PDB entry 8U9P | electron microscopy, 3.20 A resolution | chains D and E of the 7 polymer chains in the assembly

== Chain D (and E) ==
Protein: Cell division control protein 48
Organism: Saccharomyces cerevisiae
Notes: EC 3.6.4.6; chain E of this document is another copy of the same molecule, construct and numbering; everything in this record applies to it too
UniProt: P25694 (CDC48_YEAST); residue numbers follow UniProt; this construct covers 1-835
Sequence (835 residues; numbered 1 to 835; the number before each row is that of its first residue):
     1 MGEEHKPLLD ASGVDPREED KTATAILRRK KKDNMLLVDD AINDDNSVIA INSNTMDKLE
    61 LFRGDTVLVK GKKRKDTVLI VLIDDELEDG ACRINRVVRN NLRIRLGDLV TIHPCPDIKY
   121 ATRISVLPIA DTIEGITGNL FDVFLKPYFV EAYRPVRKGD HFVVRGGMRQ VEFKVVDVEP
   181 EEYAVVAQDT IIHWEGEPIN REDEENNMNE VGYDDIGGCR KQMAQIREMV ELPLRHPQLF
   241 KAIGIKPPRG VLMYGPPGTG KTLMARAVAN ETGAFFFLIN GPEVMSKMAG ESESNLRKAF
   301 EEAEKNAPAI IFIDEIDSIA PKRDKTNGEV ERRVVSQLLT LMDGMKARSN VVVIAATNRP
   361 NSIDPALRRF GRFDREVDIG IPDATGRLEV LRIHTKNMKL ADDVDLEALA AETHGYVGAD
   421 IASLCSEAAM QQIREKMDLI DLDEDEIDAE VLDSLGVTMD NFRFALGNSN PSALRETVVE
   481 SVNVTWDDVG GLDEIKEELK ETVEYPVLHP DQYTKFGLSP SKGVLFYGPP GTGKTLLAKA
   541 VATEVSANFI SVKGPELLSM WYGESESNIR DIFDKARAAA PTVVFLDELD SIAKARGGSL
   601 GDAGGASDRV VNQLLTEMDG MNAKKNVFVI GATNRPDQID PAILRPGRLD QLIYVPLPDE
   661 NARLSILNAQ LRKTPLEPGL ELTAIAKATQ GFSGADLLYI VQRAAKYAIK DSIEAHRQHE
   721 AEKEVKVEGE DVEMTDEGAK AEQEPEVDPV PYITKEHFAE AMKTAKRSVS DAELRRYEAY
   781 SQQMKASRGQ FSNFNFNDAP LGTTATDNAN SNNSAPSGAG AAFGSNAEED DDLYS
Disordered / not traced: 1-210, 440-448, 717-747, 786-835 (chain E: 1-199, 381-382, 441-448, 478-483, 657-658, 714-751, 797-835)
Ion coordination: Mg2+ site 1: Thr-262 (together with 08T); Mg2+ site 2: Thr-535 (together with 08T)
Ligand contacts:
  - 08T ([[[(2R,3S,4R,5R)-5-(6-aminopurin-9-yl)-3,4-bis(oxidanyl)oxolan-2-yl]methoxy-oxidanyl-phosphoryl]oxy-oxidanyl-phosphoryl]oxy-tris(fluoranyl)beryllium), molecule 1: Asp-215, Ile-216, Gly-217, Pro-256, Pro-257, Gly-258, Thr-259, Gly-260, Lys-261, Thr-262, Leu-263, Asn-358, Val-390, Ile-393, His-394, Gly-418, Ala-419
  - 08T, molecule 2: Asp-343, Arg-369, Phe-370, Arg-372
  - 08T, molecule 3: Asp-488, Val-489, Gly-490, Leu-492, Pro-529, Pro-530, Gly-531, Thr-532, Gly-533, Lys-534, Thr-535, Leu-536, Ile-666, Gln-670, Gly-694, Ala-695, Leu-698
  - 08T: Asp-619, Arg-645, Arg-648
Curated features (UniProtKB/Swiss-Prot):
  - binding site (ATP): Pro-257 to Leu-263, Asn-358, His-394, Gly-531 to Leu-536
  - modified residue: Ser-472 (Phosphoserine), Ser-519 (Phosphoserine), Thr-735 (Phosphothreonine), Ser-770 (Phosphoserine)
  - cross-link (Glycyl lysine isopeptide (Lys-Gly)): Lys-305 (interchain with G-Cter in ubiquitin), Lys-322 (interchain with G-Cter in ubiquitin), Lys-346 (interchain with G-Cter in ubiquitin), Lys-522 (interchain with G-Cter in ubiquitin), Lys-539 (interchain with G-Cter in ubiquitin), Lys-594 (interchain with G-Cter in ubiquitin), Lys-673 (interchain with G-Cter in ubiquitin)
  - mutagenesis: Lys-261 (K261A: Moderate reduction in growth rate; K261T: Probable loss of ATP binding. Complete loss of catalytic activity), Glu-315 (E315A: Moderate reduction in growth rate; E315D: Severe loss of catalytic activity without affecting cooperativity between the 2 ATP-binding regions. Slight reduction in growth rate ...), Asn-358 (N358A: Slight reduction in growth rate. Restores cell growth; when associated with Q-315), Arg-369 (R369A: No effect on growth rate. Restores cell growth; when associated with Q-315), Pro-471 (P471A/S: Restores cell growth; when associated with Q-315), Arg-475 (R475H: Restores cell growth; when associated with Q-315), Lys-534 (K534A/T: Severe loss of catalytic activity. Lethal), Glu-588 (E588D: Moderate reduction in growth rate; E588Q: Lethal), Arg-645 (R645A: Lethal)
What the authors report for this chain:
  - catalytic residues: Glu-315, Arg-369, Arg-372, Glu-588, Arg-645, Arg-648 (citing earlier work)

== How chain D and chain E interact ==
Residue-residue contacts (112):
  Pro-257(D) / Ala-366(E)  hydrophobic
  Pro-257(D) / Arg-369(E)
  Gly-258(D) / Arg-369(E)
  Thr-262(D) / Gly-344(E)
  Thr-262(D) / Met-345(E)
  Arg-266(D) / Gly-344(E)  hydrogen bond (side chain-backbone)
  Arg-266(D) / Met-345(E)
  Leu-278(D) / Met-345(E)  hydrophobic
  Asn-280(D) / Thr-340(E)
  Pro-282(D) / Glu-293(E)
  Pro-282(D) / Arg-297(E)  hydrogen bond (backbone-side chain)
  Pro-282(D) / Gln-337(E)
  Glu-283(D) / Arg-297(E)
  Met-285(D) / Gly-290(E)
  Met-285(D) / Glu-293(E)
  Met-285(D) / Arg-333(E)
  Ser-286(D) / Ala-289(E)
  Lys-287(D) / Ala-289(E)
  Lys-287(D) / Glu-291(E)
  Phe-312(D) / Met-345(E)  hydrophobic
  Glu-315(D) / Arg-323(E)  salt bridge
  Asp-317(D) / Arg-323(E)  salt bridge
  Ser-318(D) / Glu-329(E)
  Ser-318(D) / Arg-333(E)
  Ser-318(D) / Ser-336(E)
  Pro-321(D) / Glu-329(E)
  Asn-358(D) / Arg-323(E)
  Arg-359(D) / Arg-323(E)  hydrogen bond (side chain-backbone)
  Arg-359(D) / Asp-324(E)  salt bridge
  Arg-359(D) / Arg-332(E)
  Asn-397(D) / Gly-244(E)
  Met-398(D) / Ile-243(E)
  Met-398(D) / Ile-245(E)  hydrophobic
  Lys-399(D) / Ile-243(E)
  Ala-419(D) / Arg-369(E)
  Ala-419(D) / Phe-370(E)
  Ala-422(D) / Phe-370(E)  hydrophobic
  Ser-423(D) / Phe-370(E)
  Met-430(D) / Phe-240(E)  hydrophobic
  Met-430(D) / Arg-375(E)
  Ile-433(D) / Leu-239(E)  hydrophobic
  Arg-434(D) / Glu-228(E)  salt bridge
  Leu-452(D) / Ala-242(E)  hydrophobic
  Leu-455(D) / Leu-239(E)  hydrophobic
  Leu-455(D) / Ile-243(E)
  Arg-475(D) / Arg-368(E)  hydrogen bond (side chain-backbone)
  Arg-475(D) / Phe-373(E)
  Arg-475(D) / Glu-376(E)  salt bridge
  Glu-476(D) / Lys-322(E)  salt bridge
  Glu-476(D) / Asn-361(E)
  Glu-480(D) / Met-621(E)
  Glu-480(D) / Asn-622(E)
  Glu-480(D) / Ala-623(E)  hydrogen bond (side chain-backbone)
  Pro-530(D) / Pro-641(E)
  Pro-530(D) / Arg-645(E)
  Gly-531(D) / Arg-645(E)
  Thr-535(D) / Gly-620(E)
  Thr-535(D) / Met-621(E)
  Lys-539(D) / Gly-620(E)
  Lys-539(D) / Met-621(E)
  Ser-551(D) / Met-621(E)
  Pro-555(D) / Glu-566(E)
  Pro-555(D) / Arg-609(E)
  Pro-555(D) / Gln-613(E)
  Glu-556(D) / Arg-570(E)
  Glu-556(D) / Gln-613(E)
  Leu-558(D) / Tyr-562(E)
  Leu-558(D) / Arg-609(E)
  Ser-559(D) / Tyr-562(E)
  Met-560(D) / Tyr-562(E)  hydrogen bond (backbone-backbone)
  Met-560(D) / Glu-564(E)
  Glu-588(D) / Asn-612(E)
  Asp-590(D) / Arg-596(E)  salt bridge
  Ser-591(D) / Asn-612(E)
  Ser-599(D) / Asp-602(E)  hydrogen bond
  Gly-601(D) / Asp-602(E)
  Ala-603(D) / Asp-602(E)
  Gly-604(D) / Asp-602(E)
  Ala-606(D) / Tyr-562(E)
  Asn-634(D) / Arg-596(E)
  Arg-635(D) / Gly-597(E)  hydrogen bond (side chain-backbone)
  Lys-673(D) / Phe-516(E)
  Lys-673(D) / Gly-517(E)
  Thr-674(D) / Phe-516(E)
  Thr-674(D) / Gly-517(E)
  Thr-674(D) / Leu-518(E)
  Glu-681(D) / Phe-796(E)
  Phe-692(D) / Phe-791(E)  hydrophobic
  Ala-695(D) / Arg-645(E)
  Ala-695(D) / Pro-646(E)
  Tyr-699(D) / Pro-646(E)  hydrophobic
  Val-701(D) / Leu-518(E)  hydrophobic
  Ala-705(D) / Leu-518(E)  hydrophobic
  Lys-706(D) / Glu-498(E)  salt bridge
  Lys-706(D) / Glu-501(E)  salt bridge
  Lys-706(D) / Thr-502(E)
  Ala-708(D) / Phe-516(E)  hydrophobic
  Ile-709(D) / Tyr-505(E)  hydrophobic
  Lys-710(D) / Glu-501(E)  salt bridge
  Lys-710(D) / Tyr-505(E)
  Ile-713(D) / Tyr-505(E)  hydrophobic
  Ile-713(D) / Gln-512(E)
  Ala-759(D) / Asn-793(E)
  Ala-759(D) / Phe-794(E)
  Lys-763(D) / Arg-788(E)
  Lys-763(D) / Phe-791(E)
  Lys-763(D) / Ser-792(E)
  Thr-764(D) / Arg-788(E)
  Ala-765(D) / Arg-788(E)
  Ala-765(D) / Phe-791(E)  hydrophobic
  Lys-766(D) / Pro-646(E)
  Ser-768(D) / Pro-646(E)
Other interface residues (no listed pair), chain D (95 interface residues in all): Phe-276, Glu-331, Ser-426, Ala-429, Gln-432, Ser-472, Val-482, Ala-538, Phe-549, Lys-553, Phe-585, Leu-600, Asp-602, Ser-607, Pro-675, Ala-684, Asp-696, Gln-702, Arg-703, Val-750, Pro-751, Ile-753, Met-762, Arg-767
Other interface residues (no listed pair), chain E (77 interface residues in all): Gln-238, Pro-248, Met-288, Lys-346, Asp-374, His-509, Lys-515, Ser-519, Gly-598, Gly-601, Thr-616, Lys-624, Asp-650, Gln-651, Ser-787

== Overview ==
The interface between chain D and chain E involves 95 residues on one side and 77 on the other; the contacts
include 8 hydrogen bonds and 10 salt bridges. Polar pairs include Glu-315(D)/Arg-323(E), Asp-317(D)/Arg-323(E)
and Arg-359(D)/Asp-324(E). Chain D binds 3 copies of compound 08T and 08T. From the paper: catalytic residues
Glu-315(D), Arg-369(D) and Arg-372(D) among others.
Both chains are Cell division control protein 48 (Saccharomyces cerevisiae). Entry 8U9P (Cdc48-Shp1 unfolding
native substrate, Class 2) was determined by electron microscopy (same publication as 8U7T, 8U8I, 8U9C, 8U9Q,
8U9Z, 8UA0 and 3 further entries).
